9KHX - chains X and W of the 24 polymer chains in the assembly; structure by electron microscopy, 3.40 A resolution.

# Chain X (and W)
Molecule: Portal protein
Source organism: Escherichia phage Mu
Notes: chain W of this document is another copy of the same molecule, construct and numbering; everything in this record applies to it too
UniProt: Q9T1W5 (PORTL_BPMU); residues 1-512 here = UniProt positions 1-512
Chain sequence (512 residues; each row starts with the number of its first residue):
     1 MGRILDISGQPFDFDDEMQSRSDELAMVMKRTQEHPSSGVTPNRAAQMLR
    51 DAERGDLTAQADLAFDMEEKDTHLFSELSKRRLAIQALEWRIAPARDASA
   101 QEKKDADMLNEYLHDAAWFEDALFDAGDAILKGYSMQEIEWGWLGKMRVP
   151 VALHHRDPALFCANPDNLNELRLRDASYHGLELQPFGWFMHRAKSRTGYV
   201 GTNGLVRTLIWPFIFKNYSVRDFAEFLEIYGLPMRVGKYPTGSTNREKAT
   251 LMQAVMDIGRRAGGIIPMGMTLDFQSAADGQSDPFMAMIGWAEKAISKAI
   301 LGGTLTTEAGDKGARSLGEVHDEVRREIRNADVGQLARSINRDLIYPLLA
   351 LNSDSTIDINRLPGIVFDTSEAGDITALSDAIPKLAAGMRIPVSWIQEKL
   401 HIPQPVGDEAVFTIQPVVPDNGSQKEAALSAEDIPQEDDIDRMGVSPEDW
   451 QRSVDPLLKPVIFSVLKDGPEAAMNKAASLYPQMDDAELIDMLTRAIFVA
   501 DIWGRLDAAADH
Unresolved in the structure: 1-2, 305-321, 389-512

# Interface between chain X and chain W
Pairs across the interface (93):
  R50(X) with H35(W), hydrogen bond
  E53(X) with Q33(W); H35(W), salt bridge
  R96(X) with E111(W); H114(W); D115(W), salt bridge
  D166(X) with K30(W)
  K194(X) with D121(W), salt bridge; F124(W)
  S195(X) with F124(W)
  R196(X) with E68(W), salt bridge; E69(W), salt bridge
  T197(X) with R82(W); D125(W), hydrogen bond; D128(W); H155(W)
  L205(X) with F75(W), hydrophobic
  R207(X) with E69(W), salt bridge
  T208(X) with E69(W); T72(W); F75(W)
  W211(X) with K70(W)
  P212(X) with T72(W)
  F215(X) with A224(W), hydrophobic
  D222(X) with E228(W)
  F226(X) with G231(W)
  E228(X) with R260(W), hydrogen bond (backbone-side chain)
  I229(X) with R260(W)
  L232(X) with R260(W); R261(W)
  M234(X) with I258(W), hydrophobic; A262(W); G263(W); L272(W), hydrophobic; F274(W), hydrophobic
  R235(X) with R261(W); A262(W), hydrogen bond (backbone-backbone); G263(W); G264(W), hydrogen bond (backbone-backbone)
  V236(X) with G264(W)
  G237(X) with G264(W), hydrogen bond (backbone-backbone); I265(W); I266(W), hydrogen bond (backbone-backbone)
  K238(X) with I266(W); P267(W), hydrogen bond (side chain-backbone); M268(W); M270(W), hydrogen bond (side chain-backbone)
  Y239(X) with I266(W); P267(W); M268(W)
  P240(X) with M268(W), hydrophobic
  K248(X) with I265(W)
  L251(X) with I265(W), hydrophobic
  M252(X) with G264(W); I265(W), hydrophobic
  V255(X) with G263(W)
  M256(X) with G263(W)
  I258(X) with R261(W), hydrogen bond (backbone-side chain)
  Q275(X) with L272(W), hydrogen bond (side chain-backbone); F274(W)
  S276(X) with F274(W)
  A277(X) with P233(W); F274(W), hydrophobic
  A278(X) with G231(W); P233(W)
  D279(X) with G231(W)
  G280(X) with Y230(W)
  Q281(X) with Y230(W), hydrogen bond (backbone-side chain)
  P284(X) with F223(W); L227(W), hydrophobic; S282(W)
  F285(X) with Y230(W), hydrophobic
  M288(X) with F223(W), hydrophobic; L227(W), hydrophobic
  W291(X) with K216(W); V220(W), hydrophobic; I289(W); E293(W), hydrogen bond
  A295(X) with T72(W)
  K298(X) with H73(W), hydrogen bond; S76(W)
  A299(X) with T72(W)
  G302(X) with K80(W), hydrogen bond (backbone-side chain)
  E327(X) with A87(W)
  I328(X) with L83(W), hydrophobic
  A331(X) with L83(W), hydrophobic
  R338(X) with D121(W), salt bridge
  A377(X) with I375(W)
  D380(X) with I375(W); T376(W); S379(W)
  K384(X) with L378(W), hydrogen bond (side chain-backbone); S379(W)
Also at the interface, not in a pair above, chain X (61 interface residues in all): G269, D283, A287, V324, L378, P383, A387
Also at the interface, not in a pair above, chain W (61 interface residues in all): F65, Q86, A117, E120, L232, G259, D273, M286, I382, L385

# Overview
Chain X and chain W each contribute 61 residues to their interface, with 16 hydrogen bonds and 7 salt bridges.
Polar contacts include E53(X)-H35(W), R96(X)-D115(W) and K194(X)-D121(W).
Both chains are Portal protein (Escherichia phage Mu). Entry 9KHX (Neck structure of Escherichia phage Mu) was
determined by electron microscopy, deposited together with 9LJ8, 9JOD, 9KHY, 9KI1 and 9KNU.
